8JLZ - chains A and B of the 5 polymer chains in the assembly; structure by electron microscopy, 3.09 A resolution.

Chain A:
Name: Guanine nucleotide-binding protein G(s) subunit alpha isoforms short
From: Homo sapiens
UniProtKB: P63092 (GNAS2_HUMAN); numbering as in UniProt (aligned over 1-394)
Chain sequence (394 residues; row label = number of the first residue in the row):
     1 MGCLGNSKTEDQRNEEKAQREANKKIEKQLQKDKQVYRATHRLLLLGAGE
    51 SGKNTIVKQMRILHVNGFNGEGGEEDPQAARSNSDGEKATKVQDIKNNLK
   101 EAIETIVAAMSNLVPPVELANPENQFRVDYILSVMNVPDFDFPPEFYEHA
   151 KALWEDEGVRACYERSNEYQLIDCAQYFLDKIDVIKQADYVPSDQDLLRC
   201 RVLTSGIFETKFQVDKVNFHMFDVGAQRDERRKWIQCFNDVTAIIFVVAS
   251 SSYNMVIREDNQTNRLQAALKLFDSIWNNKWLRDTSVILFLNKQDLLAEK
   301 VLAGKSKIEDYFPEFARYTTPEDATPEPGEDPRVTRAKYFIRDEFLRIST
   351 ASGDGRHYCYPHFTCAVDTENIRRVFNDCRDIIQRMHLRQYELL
Unresolved in the structure: 1-8, 48-50, 60-204, 252-262
Differences from the reference sequence: engineered mutation Asn54 (Ser in P63092), Ala226 (Gly in P63092), Ala268 (Glu in P63092), Lys271 (Asn in P63092), Asp274 (Lys in P63092), Lys280 (Arg in P63092), Asp284 (Thr in P63092), Thr285 (Ile in P63092)

Chain B:
Name: Guanine nucleotide-binding protein G(I)/G(S)/G(T) subunit beta-1
From: Homo sapiens
UniProtKB: P62873 (GBB1_HUMAN); residue numbers follow UniProt; this construct covers 2-340
Chain sequence (358 residues; row label = number of the first residue in the row; numbers below 1 keep their minus sign (Met-17 is residue -17)):
   -17 MHHHHHHLEVLFQGPGSSGSELDQLRQEAEQLKNQIRDARKACADATLSQ
    33 ITNNIDPVGRIQMRTRRTLRGHLAKIYAMHWGTDSRLLVSASQDGKLIIW
    83 DSYTTNKVHAIPLRSSWVMTCAYAPSGNYVACGGLDNICSIYNLKTREGN
   133 VRVSRELAGHTGYLSCCRFLDDNQIVTSSGDTTCALWDIETGQQTTTFTG
   183 HTGDVMSLSLAPDTRLFVSGACDASAKLWDVREGMCRQTFTGHESDINAI
   233 CFFPNGNAFATGSDDATCRLFDLRADQELMTYSHDNIICGITSVSFSKSG
   283 RLLLAGYDDFNCNVWDALKADRAGVLAGHDNRVSCLGVTDDGMAVATGSW
   333 DSFLKIWN
Unresolved in the structure: -17 to 2
Differences from the reference sequence: initiating methionine (-17); expression tag (-16 to 1)
UniProt features mapped onto this chain:
  - modified residue: Ser2 (N-acetylserine), His266 (Phosphohistidine)
  - natural variant: Leu30 (L30F: In MRD42; uncertain significance), Arg52 (R52G: In MRD42), Gly64 (G64V: In MRD42), Asp76 (D76E: In MRD42; D76G: In MRD42), Gly77 (G77S: In MRD42), Lys78 (K78R: In MRD42), Ile80 (I80N: In MRD42; I80T: In MRD42), His91 (H91R: In MRD42; uncertain significance), Ala92 (A92T: In MRD42), Pro94 (P94S: In MRD42), Leu95 (L95P: In MRD42), Arg96 (R96L: In MRD42), 5 further natural variant entries in UniProt

Chain A / chain B interface:
Contacting residue pairs (36; chain A residue first):
  Gln19(A) with Asp83(B), hydrogen bond; Thr86(B), hydrogen bond; Asn88(B)
  Asn23(A) with Asn88(B); Lys89(B), hydrogen bond (side chain-backbone)
  Ile26(A) with Ala92(B), hydrophobic
  Glu27(A) with Lys89(B), salt bridge
  Asp33(A) with Lys78(B), salt bridge
  Lys34(A) with Leu55(B)
  Gly206(A) with Leu117(B); Asn119(B)
  Ile207(A) with Leu117(B)
  Phe222(A) with Trp99(B), hydrophobic
  Ala226(A) with Asn119(B); Thr143(B)
  Gln227(A) with Leu117(B); Tyr145(B)
  Arg228(A) with Gly162(B), hydrogen bond (side chain-backbone); Thr164(B); Asp186(B), salt bridge
  Arg232(A) with Asp228(B), salt bridge
  Lys233(A) with Tyr145(B); Met188(B); Cys204(B); Asn230(B), hydrogen bond; Asp246(B), salt bridge
  Trp234(A) with Tyr145(B)
  Gln236(A) with Tyr59(B)
  Cys237(A) with Tyr59(B); Gln75(B); Trp99(B); Leu117(B), hydrophobic
  Phe238(A) with Trp99(B), hydrophobic
  Asn239(A) with Trp332(B)
  Asp240(A) with Lys57(B), salt bridge
  Trp281(A) with Arg314(B)
Other interface residues (no listed pair), chain A (29 interface residues in all): Glu16, Arg20, Ala22, Leu30, Tyr37, Arg38, Ser205, Glu230
Other interface residues (no listed pair), chain B (32 interface residues in all): Gly53, Ala56, Asp76, Thr87, Asp118, Gly144, Asp290

In short:
The interface between chain A and chain B involves 29 residues on one side and 32 on the other; the contacts
include 5 hydrogen bonds and 6 salt bridges. Polar pairs include Glu27(A)-Lys89(B), Asp33(A)-Lys78(B) and
Arg228(A)-Asp186(B).
Here chain A is Guanine nucleotide-binding protein G(s) subunit alpha isoforms short and chain B is Guanine
nucleotide-binding protein G(I)/G(S)/G(T) subunit beta-1, both from Homo sapiens. Entry 8JLZ (ST1936-5HT6R
complex) was determined by electron microscopy.
